Entry 1N5J (X-ray diffraction, 1.85 A resolution); this record covers chain A.

Chain A:
Molecule: Thymidylate kinase
Organism: Mycobacterium tuberculosis
Notes: EC 2.7.4.9
UniProt: O05891 (KTHY_MYCTU); numbering as in UniProt (aligned over 1-208)
Amino-acid sequence (214 residues; row label = number of the first residue in the row):
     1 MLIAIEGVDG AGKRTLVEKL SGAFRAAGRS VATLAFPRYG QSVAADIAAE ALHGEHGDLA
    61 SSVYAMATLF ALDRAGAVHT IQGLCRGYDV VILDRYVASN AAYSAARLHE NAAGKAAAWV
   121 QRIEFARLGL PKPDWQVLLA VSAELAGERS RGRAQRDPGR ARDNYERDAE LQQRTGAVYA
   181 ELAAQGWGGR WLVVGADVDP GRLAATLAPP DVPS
Unresolved in the structure: 209-214
Metal / ion sites: Mg2+: Asp9, Glu166 (together with dTTP, thymidine-5'-diphosphate)
Ligand contacts:
  - dTTP (TTP): Asp9, Arg14, Phe36, Pro37, Tyr39, Leu52, Phe70, Arg74, Arg95, Tyr96, Ser99, Asn100, Tyr103, Arg160, Asp163, Tyr165, Glu166
  - dTTP / thymidine-5'-diphosphate: Asp9, Arg14, Phe36, Pro37, Tyr39, Leu52, Phe70, Arg74, Arg95, Tyr96, Ser99, Asn100, Tyr103, Arg160, Asp163, Tyr165, Glu166
  - thymidine-5'-diphosphate (TYD): Asp9, Arg14, Phe36, Pro37, Tyr39, Leu52, Phe70, Arg74, Arg95, Tyr96, Ser99, Asn100, Tyr103, Asp163, Tyr165, Glu166

In short:
Ligands of chain A: thymidine-5'-diphosphate, dTTP and dTTP / thymidine-5'-diphosphate. Asp9 and Glu166 form
the Mg2+ site.
Chain A is Thymidylate kinase (Mycobacterium tuberculosis); the structure, Crystal structure of mycobacterium
tuberculosis thymidylate kinase complexed with thymidine diphosphate (tdp) and thymidine triphosphate (ttp)
..., was determined by X-ray diffraction (same publication as 1N5K, 1N5L and 1N5I).
